PDB entry 7WL5 | X-ray diffraction, 2.80 A resolution | chains E and F of the 6 polymer chains in the assembly

== Chain E ==
Molecule: Hemagglutinin
From: Influenza A virus
UniProt: D1LPE3 (D1LPE3_9INFA); residues 1-321 here correspond to UniProt positions 17-337 (UniProt number = residue number + 16)
Amino-acid sequence (321 residues; row label = number of the first residue in the row):
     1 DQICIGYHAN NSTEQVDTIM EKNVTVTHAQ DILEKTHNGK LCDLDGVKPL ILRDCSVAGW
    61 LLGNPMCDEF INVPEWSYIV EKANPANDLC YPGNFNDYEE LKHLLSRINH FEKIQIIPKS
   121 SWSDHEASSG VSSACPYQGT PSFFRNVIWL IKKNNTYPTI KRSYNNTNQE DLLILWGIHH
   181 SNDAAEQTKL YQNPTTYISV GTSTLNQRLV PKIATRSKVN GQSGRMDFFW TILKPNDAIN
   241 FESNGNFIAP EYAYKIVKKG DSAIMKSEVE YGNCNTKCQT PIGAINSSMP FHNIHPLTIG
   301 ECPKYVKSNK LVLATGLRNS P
Disulfide bonds: Cys-42/Cys-274, Cys-55/Cys-67, Cys-90/Cys-135, Cys-278/Cys-302
Glycans and other covalent adducts: N-acetylglucosamine (NAG) linked to Asn-11, Asn-23, Asn-154, Asn-165, Asn-286

== Chain F ==
Molecule: Hemagglutinin
From: Influenza A virus
UniProt: A0A6B7HQ22 (A0A6B7HQ22_9INFA); residues 1-169 here correspond to UniProt positions 334-502 (UniProt number = residue number + 333)
Amino-acid sequence (169 residues; each row starts with the number of its first residue):
     1 AIAGFIEGGW QGMVDGWYGY HHSNEQGSGY AADKESTQKA IDGVTNKVNS IIDKMNTQFE
    61 AVGREFNNLE RRIENLNKKM EDGFLDVWTY NAELLVLMEN ERTLDFHDSN VKNLYDKVRL
   121 QLRDNAKELG NGCFEFYHKC DNECMESVRN GTYDYPQYSE EARLKREEI
Disulfide bonds: Cys-140/Cys-144

== Chain E / chain F interface ==
Residue-residue contacts (123; chain E residue first):
  Asp-1(E) with Ser-23(F); Asn-24(F); Phe-134(F); Glu-135(F); Phe-136(F), hydrogen bond (backbone-backbone); His-138(F); Lys-139(F); Cys-140(F), hydrogen bond (side chain-backbone)
  Gln-2(E) with His-22(F); Ser-23(F), hydrogen bond (backbone-backbone); Leu-129(F); Phe-134(F)
  Ile-3(E) with His-21(F); Cys-133(F); Phe-134(F), hydrogen bond (backbone-backbone); Phe-136(F), hydrophobic; Val-148(F), hydrophobic
  Cys-4(E) with Ala-3(F), hydrogen bond (side chain-backbone); Trp-10(F); Gly-19(F); Tyr-20(F); His-21(F), hydrogen bond (backbone-backbone); Gly-132(F); Cys-133(F), disulfide
  Ile-5(E) with Gly-4(F); Phe-5(F), hydrogen bond (backbone-backbone); Trp-10(F); Gly-19(F); Tyr-20(F), hydrophobic; Val-111(F); Tyr-115(F), hydrophobic; Gly-132(F), hydrogen bond (backbone-backbone)
  Gly-6(E) with Phe-5(F); Trp-10(F); Tyr-18(F); Gly-19(F), hydrogen bond (backbone-backbone)
  Tyr-7(E) with Phe-5(F); Gly-8(F); Gly-9(F), hydrogen bond (side chain-backbone); Trp-10(F), hydrogen bond (backbone-backbone); Trp-17(F)
  His-8(E) with Met-13(F), hydrogen bond (side chain-backbone); Val-14(F); Gly-16(F); Trp-17(F), hydrogen bond (backbone-backbone)
  Ala-9(E) with Gly-9(F); Trp-10(F); Gln-11(F)
  Asn-10(E) with Gln-11(F)
  Asn-11(E) with Gln-11(F)
  Val-16(E) with Asn-100(F)
  Asp-17(E) with Leu-97(F); Asn-100(F), hydrogen bond (backbone-side chain)
  Thr-18(E) with Leu-97(F); Asn-100(F); Glu-101(F); Leu-104(F)
  Ile-19(E) with Leu-94(F), hydrophobic; Leu-97(F); Glu-101(F)
  Met-20(E) with Glu-101(F)
  His-28(E) with Trp-17(F)
  Gln-30(E) with Val-48(F)
  Ile-32(E) with Ile-51(F), hydrophobic; Val-96(F), hydrophobic
  Leu-44(E) with Phe-59(F), hydrophobic
  Glu-99(E) with Asn-67(F), hydrogen bond
  Lys-102(E) with Glu-65(F), salt bridge
  Arg-107(E) with Phe-59(F)
  Asp-261(E) with Phe-59(F)
  Ser-262(E) with Ala-61(F)
  Ala-263(E) with Ala-61(F), hydrophobic
  Lys-266(E) with Arg-64(F); Glu-65(F), salt bridge
  Ser-288(E) with Ile-52(F)
  Pro-290(E) with Met-55(F), hydrophobic
  Phe-291(E) with Met-55(F), hydrophobic; Trp-88(F), hydrophobic; Ala-92(F), hydrophobic
  Pro-296(E) with Val-62(F)
  Leu-297(E) with Val-62(F), hydrophobic; Arg-64(F)
  Thr-298(E) with Glu-60(F); Ala-61(F); Val-62(F), hydrogen bond (backbone-backbone)
  Ile-299(E) with Glu-60(F); Ala-61(F), hydrophobic
  Gly-300(E) with Gln-58(F); Phe-59(F); Glu-60(F), hydrogen bond (backbone-backbone)
  Glu-301(E) with Thr-57(F); Gln-58(F); Phe-59(F)
  Cys-302(E) with Thr-57(F)
  Lys-304(E) with Met-55(F), hydrogen bond; Asn-56(F), hydrogen bond (side chain-backbone); Trp-88(F)
  Tyr-305(E) with Leu-85(F), hydrophobic
  Val-306(E) with Leu-85(F); Trp-88(F); Thr-89(F)
  Lys-307(E) with Leu-85(F); Thr-89(F), hydrogen bond (backbone-side chain)
  Ser-308(E) with Glu-93(F), hydrogen bond
  Lys-310(E) with Glu-93(F)
  Leu-311(E) with Ala-92(F); Glu-93(F); Val-96(F), hydrophobic
  Val-312(E) with Asn-100(F), hydrogen bond (backbone-side chain)
  Leu-313(E) with Asn-100(F)
  Ala-314(E) with Asn-100(F), hydrogen bond (backbone-side chain); Thr-103(F)
  Thr-315(E) with Trp-17(F); Val-44(F); His-107(F)
  Gly-316(E) with Leu-104(F); His-107(F), hydrogen bond (backbone-side chain)
  Leu-317(E) with Trp-17(F); Tyr-18(F), hydrophobic; His-107(F)
  Arg-318(E) with Leu-104(F)
  Ser-320(E) with Gly-8(F); Gly-9(F), hydrogen bond (side chain-backbone)
Also at the interface, not in a pair above, chain E (56 interface residues in all): Val-24, Glu-81, Ile-264, Met-289
Also at the interface, not in a pair above, chain F (68 interface residues in all): Ile-2, Glu-25, Gly-63, Glu-70, Met-98, Asp-108, Leu-114, Val-118, Leu-122, Met-145
Cross-chain cystine bridges: Cys-4(E)/Cys-133(F)

== Summary ==
56 residues of chain E face 68 of chain F across their interface; the contacts include 1 disulfide bond, 25
hydrogen bonds and 2 salt bridges. Polar contacts include Lys-102(E)/Glu-65(F), Lys-266(E)/Glu-65(F) and
Asp-1(E)/Cys-140(F). Covalently linked N-acetylglucosamine: at Asn-11(E), Asn-23(E), Asn-154(E), Asn-165(E)
and Asn-286(E).
Chain E is Hemagglutinin and chain F is Hemagglutinin, both from Influenza A virus; the structure, Structure
of an avian influenza H5 hemagglutinin from the influenza virus A/Equine/Guangxi/25/2010(H5N1) and
A/Equine/Guangxi/68/2010(H5N1), was determined by X-ray diffraction.
